PDB entry 6BRL | X-ray diffraction, 2.00 A resolution | chain A

[Chain A]
Protein: Glutamate tRNA ligase
From: Elizabethkingia meningoseptica
Sequence (511 residues; each row starts with the number of its first residue; numbers below 1 keep their minus sign (Met-7 is residue -7)):
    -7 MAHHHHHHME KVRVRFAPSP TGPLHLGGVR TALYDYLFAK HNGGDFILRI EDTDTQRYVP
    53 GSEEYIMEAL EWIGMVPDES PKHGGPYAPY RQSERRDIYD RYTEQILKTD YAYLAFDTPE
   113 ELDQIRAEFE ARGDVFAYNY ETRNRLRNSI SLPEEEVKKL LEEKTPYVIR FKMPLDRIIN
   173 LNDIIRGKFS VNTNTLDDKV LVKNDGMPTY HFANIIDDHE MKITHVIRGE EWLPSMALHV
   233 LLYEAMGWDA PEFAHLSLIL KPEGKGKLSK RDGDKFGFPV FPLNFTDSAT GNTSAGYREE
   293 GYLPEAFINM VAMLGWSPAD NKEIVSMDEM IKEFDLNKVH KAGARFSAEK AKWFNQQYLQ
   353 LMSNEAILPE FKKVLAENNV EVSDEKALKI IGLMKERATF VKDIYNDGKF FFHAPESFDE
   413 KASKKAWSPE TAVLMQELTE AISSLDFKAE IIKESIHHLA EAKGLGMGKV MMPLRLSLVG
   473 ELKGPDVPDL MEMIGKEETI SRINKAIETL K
Disordered / not traced: -7 to 1
Residues lining bound ligands: glutamic acid (GLU): Arg7, Ala9, Pro10, Ser11, Glu43, Tyr202, Asn206, Val218, Arg220, Glu223, Trp224

[Overview]
Bound to chain A: glutamic acid.
Chain A is Glutamate tRNA ligase (Elizabethkingia meningoseptica); the structure, Crystal structure of a
glutamate tRNA ligase from Elizabethkingia meningosepticum CCUG26117 in complex with its amino ..., was
determined by X-ray diffraction together with 6B1Z from the same study.
